PDB entry 1ADB | X-ray diffraction, 2.40 A resolution | chains A and B

== Chain A (and B) ==
Molecule: Alcohol dehydrogenase
Source organism: Equus caballus
Notes: EC 1.1.1.1; chain B of this document is another copy of the same molecule, construct and numbering; everything in this record applies to it too
UniProtKB: P00327 (ADHE_HORSE); residue numbers follow UniProt; this construct covers 1-374
Amino-acid sequence (374 residues; row label = number of the first residue in the row):
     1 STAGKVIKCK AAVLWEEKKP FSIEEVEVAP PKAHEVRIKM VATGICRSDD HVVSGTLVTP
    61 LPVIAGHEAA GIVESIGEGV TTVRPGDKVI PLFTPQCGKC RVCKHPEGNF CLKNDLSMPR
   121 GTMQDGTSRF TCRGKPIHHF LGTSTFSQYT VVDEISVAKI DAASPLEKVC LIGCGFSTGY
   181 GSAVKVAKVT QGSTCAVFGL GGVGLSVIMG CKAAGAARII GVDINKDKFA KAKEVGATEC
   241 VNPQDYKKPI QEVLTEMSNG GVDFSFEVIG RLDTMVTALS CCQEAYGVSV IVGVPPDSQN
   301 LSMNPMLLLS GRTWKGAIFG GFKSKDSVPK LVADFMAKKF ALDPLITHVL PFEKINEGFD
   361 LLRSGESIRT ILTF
Bound ions: Zn2+ site 1: Cys46, His67, Cys174 (together with CND); Zn2+ site 2: Cys97, Cys100, Cys103, Cys111
Small-molecule neighbours: CND (5-beta-D-ribofuranosylnicotinamide adenine dinucleotide): Cys46, Arg47, Ser48, His51, His67, Phe93, Cys174, Thr178, Gly199, Leu200, Gly201, Gly202, Val203, Gly204, Val222, Asp223, Ile224, Asn225, Lys228, Val268, Ile269, Gly270, Arg271, Thr274, Val292, Gly293, Val294, Ala317, Ile318, Phe319, Leu362, Arg369

== Interface between chain A and chain B ==
Pairs across the interface - 68 pairs, chain A then chain B:
  Arg101(A) - Tyr286(B)
  Val102(A) - Gln283(B)
  Val102(A) - Ala285(B)  hydrophobic
  His105(A) - Tyr286(B)
  Glu107(A) - Tyr286(B)
  Phe110(A) - Ala285(B)  hydrophobic
  Phe110(A) - Ser310(B)
  Ser117(A) - Glu284(B)  hydrogen bond
  Ser258(A) - Arg101(B)  hydrogen bond (backbone-side chain)
  Asn259(A) - Arg101(B)  hydrogen bond (backbone-side chain)
  Gly260(A) - Arg101(B)  hydrogen bond (backbone-side chain)
  Gly261(A) - Arg101(B)  hydrogen bond (backbone-side chain)
  Leu272(A) - Pro305(B)  hydrophobic
  Met275(A) - Pro305(B)  hydrophobic
  Gln283(A) - Arg101(B)
  Glu284(A) - Phe110(B)
  Glu284(A) - Leu112(B)
  Ala285(A) - Val102(B)  hydrophobic
  Ala285(A) - Phe110(B)  hydrophobic
  Tyr286(A) - Arg101(B)  hydrogen bond
  Tyr286(A) - His105(B)
  Ile291(A) - Leu308(B)  hydrophobic
  Gly293(A) - Leu309(B)
  Val294(A) - Leu309(B)  hydrophobic
  Pro295(A) - Pro305(B)  hydrophobic
  Pro295(A) - Leu309(B)
  Gln299(A) - Asn304(B)  hydrogen bond (backbone-side chain)
  Gln299(A) - Pro305(B)
  Asn300(A) - Met303(B)
  Asn300(A) - Asn304(B)
  Leu301(A) - Leu301(B)
  Leu301(A) - Ser302(B)
  Leu301(A) - Met303(B)  hydrogen bond (backbone-backbone)
  Leu301(A) - Pro305(B)  hydrophobic
  Ser302(A) - Leu301(B)
  Ser302(A) - Ser302(B)
  Met303(A) - Asn300(B)
  Met303(A) - Leu301(B)  hydrogen bond (backbone-backbone)
  Asn304(A) - Asn300(B)  hydrogen bond (backbone-side chain)
  Pro305(A) - Pro295(B)  hydrophobic
  Pro305(A) - Gln299(B)
  Leu308(A) - Ile291(B)  hydrophobic
  Leu308(A) - Trp314(B)  hydrophobic
  Leu308(A) - Gly316(B)  hydrogen bond (backbone-backbone)
  Leu308(A) - Ala317(B)
  Leu309(A) - Ile291(B)
  Leu309(A) - Gly293(B)
  Leu309(A) - Pro295(B)
  Leu309(A) - Gly316(B)
  Leu309(A) - Ala317(B)  hydrogen bond (backbone-backbone)
  Leu309(A) - Ile318(B)
  Ser310(A) - Phe110(B)
  Gly311(A) - Gly316(B)
  Arg312(A) - Lys315(B)
  Arg312(A) - Gly316(B)
  Thr313(A) - Trp314(B)
  Thr313(A) - Lys315(B)
  Trp314(A) - Arg312(B)
  Trp314(A) - Thr313(B)
  Trp314(A) - Trp314(B)  hydrogen bond (backbone-backbone)
  Lys315(A) - Arg312(B)
  Lys315(A) - Thr313(B)
  Gly316(A) - Leu308(B)
  Gly316(A) - Leu309(B)
  Gly316(A) - Gly311(B)
  Gly316(A) - Arg312(B)
  Ala317(A) - Leu309(B)  hydrogen bond (backbone-backbone)
  Ile318(A) - Leu309(B)
Interface residues without a listed pair, chain A (45 interface residues in all): Gly108, Leu116, Asp263, Val292, Asp297, Ser298, Met306
Interface residues without a listed pair, chain B (38 interface residues in all): Gly108, Ser117, Leu272, Met275, Val292, Val294, Asp297, Met306

== In short ==
The interface between chain A and chain B involves 45 residues on one side and 38 on the other, with 14
hydrogen bonds. Among the polar pairs are Ser117(A)-Glu284(B), Ser258(A)-Arg101(B) and Asn259(A)-Arg101(B).
Bound to chain A: compound CND.
Chain A and chain B are both Alcohol dehydrogenase (Equus caballus); the structure, Crystallographic studies
of isosteric NAD analogues bound to alcohol dehydrogenase: specificity and substrate binding in two ..., was
determined by X-ray diffraction, deposited together with 1ADC.
